PDB entry 3J9Q | electron microscopy, 3.50 A resolution | chains A and B of the 48 polymer chains in the assembly

# Chain A (and B)
Protein: sheath
Organism: Pseudomonas aeruginosa
Notes: chain B of this document is another copy of the same molecule, construct and numbering; everything in this record applies to it too
Reference sequence: Q9S574 (Q9S574_PSEAI); numbering as in UniProt (aligned over 1-386)
Amino-acid sequence (386 residues; each row starts with the number of its first residue):
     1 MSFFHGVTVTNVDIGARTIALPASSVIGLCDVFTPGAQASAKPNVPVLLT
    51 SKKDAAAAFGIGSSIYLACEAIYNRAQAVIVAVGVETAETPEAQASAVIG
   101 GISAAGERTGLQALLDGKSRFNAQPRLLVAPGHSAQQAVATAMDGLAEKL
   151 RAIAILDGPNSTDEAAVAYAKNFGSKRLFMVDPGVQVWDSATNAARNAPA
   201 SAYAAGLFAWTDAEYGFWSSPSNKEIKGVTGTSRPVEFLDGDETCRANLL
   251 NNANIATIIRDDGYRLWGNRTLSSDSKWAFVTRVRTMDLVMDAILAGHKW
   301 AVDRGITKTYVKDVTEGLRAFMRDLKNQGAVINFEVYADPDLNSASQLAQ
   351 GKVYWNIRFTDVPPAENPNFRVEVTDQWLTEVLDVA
Not modelled in the structure: 1
Reported in the primary citation:
  - self-association interface (contacts with another copy of this molecule): Ser-2 to Ala-20, Val-362 to Ala-386

# Interface between chain A and chain B
Contacting residue pairs (39; chain A residue first):
  Ser-2(A) / Asn-252(B)
  Phe-3(A) / Asn-251(B)
  Phe-3(A) / Asn-252(B)  hydrogen bond (backbone-side chain)
  Phe-3(A) / Asn-254(B)
  Phe-3(A) / Arg-270(B)
  Phe-4(A) / Phe-238(B)  hydrophobic
  Phe-4(A) / Leu-239(B)
  Phe-4(A) / Asn-248(B)
  Phe-4(A) / Glu-366(B)
  Phe-4(A) / Asn-367(B)  hydrogen bond (backbone-side chain)
  His-5(A) / Ser-222(B)  hydrogen bond
  His-5(A) / Phe-238(B)
  His-5(A) / Trp-267(B)  hydrogen bond (backbone-side chain)
  His-5(A) / Gly-268(B)  hydrogen bond (side chain-backbone)
  His-5(A) / Glu-366(B)  salt bridge
  Gly-6(A) / Trp-267(B)
  Gly-6(A) / Asn-367(B)  hydrogen bond (backbone-backbone)
  Gly-6(A) / Pro-368(B)
  Val-7(A) / Asp-240(B)
  Val-7(A) / Pro-368(B)
  Val-7(A) / Phe-370(B)  hydrophobic
  Thr-8(A) / Asn-367(B)
  Thr-8(A) / Pro-368(B)  hydrogen bond (backbone-backbone)
  Thr-8(A) / Asn-369(B)  hydrogen bond
  Thr-8(A) / Phe-370(B)  hydrogen bond (backbone-backbone)
  Val-9(A) / Asp-240(B)
  Val-9(A) / Phe-370(B)
  Thr-10(A) / Phe-370(B)  hydrogen bond (backbone-backbone)
  Thr-10(A) / Arg-371(B)
  Thr-10(A) / Val-372(B)  hydrogen bond (backbone-backbone)
  Asn-11(A) / Val-372(B)
  Val-12(A) / Arg-371(B)
  Val-12(A) / Val-372(B)  hydrogen bond (backbone-backbone)
  Val-12(A) / Glu-373(B)
  Asp-13(A) / Glu-373(B)
  Ile-14(A) / Arg-371(B)
  Ile-14(A) / Glu-373(B)  hydrogen bond (backbone-side chain)
  Gly-15(A) / Glu-373(B)
  Ala-16(A) / Gln-377(B)
Also at the interface, not in a pair above, chain B (22 interface residues in all): Asp-242, Asn-269

# Summary
15 residues of chain A face 22 of chain B across their interface, with 13 hydrogen bonds and 1 salt bridge.
Among the polar pairs are His-5(A)/Glu-366(B), Phe-3(A)/Asn-252(B) and Phe-4(A)/Asn-367(B). The paper reports
a self-association interface involving Ser-2(A) and Val-362(A).
Chain A and chain B are both sheath (Pseudomonas aeruginosa); the structure, Atomic structures of a
bactericidal contractile nanotube in its pre- and post-contraction states, was determined by electron
microscopy (same publication as 3J9R).
